8S09 - chains 2 and 5 of the 14 polymer chains in the assembly; structure by electron microscopy, 3.10 A resolution.

== Chain 2 ==
Name: DNA replication licensing factor MCM2
From: Homo sapiens
Notes: EC 3.6.4.12
UniProt: P49736 (MCM2_HUMAN); numbering as in UniProt (aligned over 1-904)
Sequence (904 residues; numbered 1 to 904; the number before each row is that of its first residue):
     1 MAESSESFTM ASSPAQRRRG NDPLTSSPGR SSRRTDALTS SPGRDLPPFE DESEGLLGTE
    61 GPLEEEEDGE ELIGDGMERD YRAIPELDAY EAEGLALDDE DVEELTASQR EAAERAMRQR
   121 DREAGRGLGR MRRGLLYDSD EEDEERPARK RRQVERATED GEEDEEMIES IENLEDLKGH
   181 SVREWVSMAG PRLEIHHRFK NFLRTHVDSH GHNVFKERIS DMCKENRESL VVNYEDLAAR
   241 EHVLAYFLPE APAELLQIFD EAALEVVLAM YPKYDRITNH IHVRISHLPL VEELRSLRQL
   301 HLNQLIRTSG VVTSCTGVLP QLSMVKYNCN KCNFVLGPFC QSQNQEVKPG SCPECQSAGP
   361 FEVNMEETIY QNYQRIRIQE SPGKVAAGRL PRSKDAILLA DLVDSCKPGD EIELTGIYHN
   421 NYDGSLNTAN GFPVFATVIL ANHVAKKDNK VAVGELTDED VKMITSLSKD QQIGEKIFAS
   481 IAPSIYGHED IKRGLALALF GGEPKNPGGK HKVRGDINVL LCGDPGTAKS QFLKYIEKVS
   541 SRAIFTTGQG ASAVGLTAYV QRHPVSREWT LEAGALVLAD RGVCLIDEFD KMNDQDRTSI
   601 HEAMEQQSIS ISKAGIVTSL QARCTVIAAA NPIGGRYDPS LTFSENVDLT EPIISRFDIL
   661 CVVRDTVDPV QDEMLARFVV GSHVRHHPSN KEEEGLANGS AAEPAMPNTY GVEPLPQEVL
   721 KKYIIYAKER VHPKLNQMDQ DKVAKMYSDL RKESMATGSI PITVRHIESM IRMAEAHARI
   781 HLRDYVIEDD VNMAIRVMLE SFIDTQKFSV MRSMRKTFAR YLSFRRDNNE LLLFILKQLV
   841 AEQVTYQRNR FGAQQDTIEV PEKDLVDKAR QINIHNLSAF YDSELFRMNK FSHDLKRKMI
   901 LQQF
Disordered / not traced: 1-179, 447-457, 690-709, 903-904
Bound ions: Zn2+: Cys329, Cys332, Cys352, Cys355; Mg2+: Ser530 (together with ATP)
Residues lining bound ligands:
  - ADP (adenosine-5'-diphosphate): His511, Arg656, Val764, Arg765, Glu768
  - ATP (adenosine-5'-triphosphate): Ser484, Ile485, Tyr486, Pro525, Gly526, Thr527, Ala528, Lys529, Ser530, Gln531, Glu588, Asn631, Leu675, Val679
Swiss-Prot annotation at these positions:
  - zinc finger: Cys329 to Cys355 (C4-type)
  - motif: Ser655 to Asp658 (Arginine finger)
  - binding site (ADP): Ser530, Gln531
  - modified residue: Ala2 (N-acetylalanine), Ser12 (Phosphoserine), Ser13 (Phosphoserine), Thr25 (Phosphothreonine), Ser26 (Phosphoserine), Ser27 (Phosphoserine), Ser32 (Phosphoserine), Thr39 (Phosphothreonine), Ser40 (Phosphoserine), Ser41 (Phosphoserine), Ser53 (Phosphoserine), Thr59 (Phosphothreonine), Ser108 (Phosphoserine), Tyr137 (Phosphotyrosine), Ser139 (Phosphoserine), Lys216 (N6-acetyllysine), Ser381 (Phosphoserine), Ser484 (Phosphoserine)
  - cross-link: Lys178 (Glycyl lysine isopeptide (Lys-Gly) (interchain with G-Cter in SUMO2))
  - natural variant: Arg44 (R44C: In DFNA70)
  - mutagenesis: Ser27 (S27A: Impairs ATPase activity of the MCM-2-7 complex and reduces phosphorylation by the CDC7-DBF4 complex; when associated with A-41 and A-139), Ser41 (S41A: Impairs ATPase activity of the MCM-2-7 complex and reduces phosphorylation by the CDC7-DBF4 complex; when associated with A-27 and A-139), Tyr81 to Tyr90 (Loss of interaction with DNAJC9), Ser108 (S108A: Reduces phosphorylation by ATR), Ser139 (S139A: Impairs ATPase activity of the MCM-2-7 complex and reduces phosphorylation by the CDC7-DBF4 complex; when associated with A-27 and A-41)

== Chain 5 ==
Name: DNA replication licensing factor MCM5
From: Homo sapiens
Notes: EC 3.6.4.12
UniProt: P33992 (MCM5_HUMAN); residues 1-734 here = UniProt positions 1-734
Sequence (734 residues; each row starts with the number of its first residue):
     1 MSGFDDPGIF YSDSFGGDAQ ADEGQARKSQ LQRRFKEFLR QYRVGTDRTG FTFKYRDELK
    61 RHYNLGEYWI EVEMEDLASF DEDLADYLYK QPAEHLQLLE EAAKEVADEV TRPRPSGEEV
   121 LQDIQVMLKS DASPSSIRSL KSDMMSHLVK IPGIIIAASA VRAKATRISI QCRSCRNTLT
   181 NIAMRPGLEG YALPRKCNTD QAGRPKCPLD PYFIMPDKCK CVDFQTLKLQ ELPDAVPHGE
   241 MPRHMQLYCD RYLCDKVVPG NRVTIMGIYS IKKFGLTTSR GRDRVGVGIR SSYIRVLGIQ
   301 VDTDGSGRSF AGAVSPQEEE EFRRLAALPN VYEVISKSIA PSIFGGTDMK KAIACLLFGG
   361 SRKRLPDGLT RRGDINLLML GDPGTAKSQL LKFVEKCSPI GVYTSGKGSS AAGLTASVMR
   421 DPSSRNFIME GGAMVLADGG VVCIDEFDKM REDDRVAIHE AMEQQTISIA KAGITTTLNS
   481 RCSVLAAANS VFGRWDETKG EDNIDFMPTI LSRFDMIFIV KDEHNEERDV MLAKHVITLH
   541 VSALTQTQAV EGEIDLAKLK KFIAYCRVKC GPRLSAEAAE KLKNRYIIMR SGARQHERDS
   601 DRRSSIPITV RQLEAIVRIA EALSKMKLQP FATEADVEEA LRLFQVSTLD AALSGTLSGV
   661 EGFTSQEDQE MLSRIEKQLK RRFAIGSQVS EHSIIKDFTK QKYPEHAIHK VLQLMLRRGE
   721 IQHRMQRKVL YRLK
Disordered / not traced: 1, 16-26, 303-315, 655-666
Bound ions: Zn2+: Cys172, Cys175, Cys197, Cys207
Residues lining bound ligands:
  - ADP (adenosine-5'-diphosphate), molecule 1: Ser342, Ile343, Phe344, Asp382, Pro383, Gly384, Thr385, Ala386, Lys387, Ser388, Gln389, Leu532, His535, Val536, Leu539
  - ADP, molecule 2: Arg371, Glu463, Gln464, Arg513, Val610, Arg611, Glu614
Swiss-Prot annotation at these positions:
  - binding site (ADP): Arg371
  - modified residue: Ser2 (N-acetylserine), Ser315 (Phosphoserine), Lys392 (N6-acetyllysine), Lys396 (N6-acetyllysine), Ser605 (Phosphoserine), Lys696 (N6-acetyllysine)
  - natural variant: Thr466 (T466I: In MGORS8)
Reported in the primary citation:
  - binding site for the 45-nt DNA strand: Leu209

== How chain 2 and chain 5 interact ==
Residue-residue contacts (106; chain 2 residue first):
  Gly317(2) - Arg243(5)
  Val318(2) - Arg243(5)
  Pro320(2) - Met145(5)  hydrophobic
  Pro320(2) - Tyr269(5)
  Gln321(2) - Val287(5)  hydrogen bond (side chain-backbone)
  Gln321(2) - Gly288(5)
  Leu322(2) - Gly288(5)
  Gln343(2) - Val287(5)
  Glu346(2) - Arg290(5)  salt bridge
  Phe361(2) - Leu276(5)
  Glu362(2) - Glu189(5)
  Val363(2) - Lys273(5)
  Met365(2) - Ser270(5)
  Met365(2) - Ile271(5)
  Met365(2) - Lys273(5)
  Glu366(2) - Gln91(5)
  Glu366(2) - Glu94(5)
  Tyr370(2) - Ser142(5)  hydrogen bond (backbone-side chain)
  Tyr370(2) - Met145(5)  hydrophobic
  Tyr370(2) - Ile271(5)
  Gln371(2) - Ser142(5)
  Asn372(2) - Lys141(5)
  Asn372(2) - Ser142(5)
  Tyr373(2) - Gly286(5)
  Tyr373(2) - Ile289(5)  hydrophobic
  Arg375(2) - Asp283(5)  salt bridge
  Ile397(2) - Val285(5)  hydrophobic
  Asp404(2) - Arg243(5)  salt bridge
  Tyr422(2) - Arg284(5)
  Asp423(2) - Arg284(5)
  Gly424(2) - Arg284(5)
  Val438(2) - Val285(5)  hydrophobic
  Lys505(2) - His540(5)
  Pro507(2) - Ala543(5)  hydrophobic
  Gly508(2) - Thr547(5)
  Gly509(2) - Lys396(5)
  Gly509(2) - Leu556(5)
  Lys510(2) - Phe393(5)
  Lys510(2) - Glu553(5)  salt bridge
  Lys510(2) - Leu556(5)
  His511(2) - Ser342(5)
  His511(2) - Gln389(5)
  Lys512(2) - Gln389(5)  hydrogen bond (backbone-side chain)
  Arg542(2) - His238(5)
  Ala543(2) - His238(5)
  Ile544(2) - His238(5)
  Thr557(2) - Ser410(5)
  Ala558(2) - Ala411(5)
  His563(2) - Met241(5)
  Glu568(2) - Lys228(5)  salt bridge
  Glu568(2) - His244(5)
  Trp569(2) - Ile156(5)
  Trp569(2) - His244(5)
  Thr570(2) - His244(5)
  Leu571(2) - Gln230(5)  hydrogen bond (backbone-side chain)
  Asp580(2) - Asp234(5)
  Asp594(2) - Lys407(5)  salt bridge
  Asp594(2) - Arg451(5)  salt bridge
  Thr598(2) - Ser409(5)
  Ser599(2) - Ser410(5)
  His601(2) - Ser405(5)
  His601(2) - Glu446(5)  salt bridge
  Glu602(2) - Ser409(5)
  Glu602(2) - Ser410(5)  hydrogen bond (side chain-backbone)
  Glu605(2) - Ser388(5)  hydrogen bond
  Glu605(2) - Lys392(5)  hydrogen bond (backbone-side chain)
  Glu605(2) - Tyr403(5)  hydrogen bond
  Glu605(2) - Asp445(5)
  Gln606(2) - Tyr403(5)
  Ser610(2) - Ser409(5)  hydrogen bond
  Ser610(2) - Ala411(5)  hydrogen bond (backbone-backbone)
  Ser612(2) - Ala411(5)  hydrogen bond (backbone-backbone)
  Ser612(2) - Ala412(5)
  Ser612(2) - Gly431(5)  hydrogen bond (side chain-backbone)
  Lys613(2) - Ala411(5)
  Lys613(2) - Glu430(5)  salt bridge
  Ala614(2) - Glu430(5)
  Gly615(2) - Pro259(5)
  Ile616(2) - Ile156(5)
  Val617(2) - Gly260(5)
  Thr618(2) - Gly260(5)
  Ser619(2) - Arg262(5)
  Thr650(2) - Lys449(5)
  Pro652(2) - Glu446(5)
  Leu735(2) - His540(5)
  Leu735(2) - Val541(5)
  Asn736(2) - Val541(5)
  Met738(2) - Ile537(5)  hydrophobic
  Gln740(2) - Lys534(5)
  Gln740(2) - Ile537(5)
  Asp741(2) - Lys534(5)  salt bridge
  Val743(2) - Ile537(5)  hydrophobic
  Ala744(2) - Val530(5)  hydrophobic
  Ala744(2) - Ala533(5)  hydrophobic
  Tyr747(2) - Asp529(5)
  Ser748(2) - Glu526(5)
  Arg751(2) - Asp522(5)  salt bridge
  Arg751(2) - Asp529(5)
  Met755(2) - His524(5)  hydrogen bond
  Ala756(2) - Leu716(5)
  Gly758(2) - Arg717(5)
  Pro761(2) - Arg494(5)
  Thr763(2) - Gly384(5)
  Arg765(2) - Pro383(5)
  Arg765(2) - Gly384(5)
  Ile771(2) - His540(5)
Other interface residues (no listed pair), chain 2 (93 interface residues in all): Leu319, Tyr327, Gln341, Ser342, Asn344, Gln345, Pro360, Gln374, Ser541, Ile609, Ile611, Leu620, Lys734, Lys752, Thr757, Val764, Glu768
Other interface residues (no listed pair), chain 5 (86 interface residues in all): Arg138, Ser146, Ile154, Ala157, Ala192, Pro233, Val236, Gly275, Thr277, Ser292, Ile343, Glu395, Leu436, Glu523, Val536, Leu544, Gln713, His723

== In short ==
93 residues of chain 2 and 86 residues of chain 5 are in contact; the contacts include 13 hydrogen bonds and
11 salt bridges. Polar contacts include Glu346(2)-Arg290(5), Arg375(2)-Asp283(5) and Asp404(2)-Arg243(5). One
ADP molecule is bound between chain 2 and chain 5. From the paper: a binding site for the 45-nt DNA strand at
Leu209(5).
Here chain 2 is DNA replication licensing factor MCM2 and chain 5 is DNA replication licensing factor MCM5,
both from Homo sapiens. Entry 8S09 (H. sapiens MCM2-7 double hexamer bound to double stranded DNA) was
determined by electron microscopy together with 8S0A, 8S0B, 8S0C, 8S0D, 8S0E and 8S0F from the same study.
